Entry 9FDA (electron microscopy, 2.00 A resolution); this record covers chains P and B of the 15 polymer chains in the assembly.

[Chain P]
Protein: Small ribosomal subunit protein bS16
From: Escherichia coli
UniProt: P0A7T3 (RS16_ECOLI); numbering as in UniProt (aligned over 1-82)
Chain sequence (82 residues; each row starts with the number of its first residue):
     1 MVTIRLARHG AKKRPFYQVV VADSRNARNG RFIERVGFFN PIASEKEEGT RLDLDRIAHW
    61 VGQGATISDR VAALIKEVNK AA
Not modelled in the structure: 81-82

[Chain B]
Molecule: 16S rRNA
From: Escherichia coli
Sequence (1542 nucleotides; numbered 1 to 1542; the number before each row is that of its first residue):
     1 AAAUUGAAGA GUUUGAUCAU GGCUCAGAUU GAACGCUGGC GGCAGGCCUA ACACAUGCAA
    61 GUCGAACGGU AACAGGAAGA AGCUUGCUUC UUUGCUGACG AGUGGCGGAC GGGUGAGUAA
   121 UGUCUGGGAA ACUGCCUGAU GGAGGGGGAU AACUACUGGA AACGGUAGCU AAUACCGCAU
   181 AACGUCGCAA GACCAAAGAG GGGGACCUUC GGGCCUCUUG CCAUCGGAUG UGCCCAGAUG
   241 GGAUUAGCUA GUAGGUGGGG UAACGGCUCA CCUAGGCGAC GAUCCCUAGC UGGUCUGAGA
   301 GGAUGACCAG CCACACUGGA ACUGAGACAC GGUCCAGACU CCUACGGGAG GCAGCAGUGG
   361 GGAAUAUUGC ACAAUGGGCG CAAGCCUGAU GCAGCCAUGC CGCGUGUAUG AAGAAGCCCU
   421 UCGGGUUGUA AAGUACUUUC AGCGGGGAGG AAGGGAGUAA AGUUAAUACC UUUGCUCAUU
   481 GACGUUACCC GCAGAAGAAG CACCGGCUAA CUCCGUGCCA GCAGCCXCGG UAAUACGGAG
   541 GGUGCAAGCG UUAAUCGGAA UUACUGGGCG UAAAGCGCAC GCAGGCGGUU UGUUAAGUCA
   601 GAUGUGAAAU CCCCGGGCUC AACCUGGGAA CUGCAUCUGA UACUGGCAAG CUUGAGUCUC
   661 GUAGAGGGGG GUAGAAUUCC AGGUGUAGCG GUGAAAUGCG UAGAGAUCUG GAGGAAUACC
   721 GGUGGCGAAG GCGGCCCCCU GGACGAAGAC UGACGCUCAG GUGCGAAAGC GUGGGGAGCA
   781 AACAGGAUUA GAUACCCUGG UAGUCCACGC CGUAAACGAU GUCGACUUGG AGGUUGUGCC
   841 CUUGAGGCGU GGCUUCCGGA GCUAACGCGU UAAGUCGACC GCCUGGGGAG UACGGCCGCA
   901 AGGUUAAAAC UCAAAUGAAU UGACGGGGGC UUGUACACAC CGUGGACCAU GUCGUUUXAC
   961 ACCAUGCAAC GCGAAGAACC UUACCUGGUG UUGACAUCCA AAGAAGUUUU CAGAGAUGAG
  1021 ACUUAACCUU CGGGAACCGG GCGACAGUUA CUGCAUGGCU GUUGUGAGUU CAUGUUGUGA
  1081 ACUGUUGGGU GAAGUCCCGU AACAAGCGUA ACCCGUAUCC GGGGUAACCU GCGGUCCGGC
  1141 CUGGAACUCA AAGGAGACUG CCAGUGAUAA ACUGGAGGAA GGUGGGGAUG ACGUCAAGUC
  1201 AUCAUGGCCC UUACGACCAG GGCUACACAC GUGCUACAAU GGCGCAUACA AAGAGAAGCG
  1261 ACCUCGCGAG AGCAAGCGGA CCUCAUAAAG UGCGUCGUAG UCCGGAUUGG AGUCUGCAAC
  1321 UCGACUCCAU GAAGUCGGAA UCGCUAGUAA UCGUGGAUCA GAAUGCCACG GUGAAUACGU
  1381 UCCCGGGCCU UGUACACACC GCCCGUXACA CCAUGGGAGU GGGUUGCAAA AGAAGUAGGU
  1441 AGCUUAACCU UCGGGAGGGC GCUUACCACU UUGUGAUUCA UGACUGGGGU GAAGUCGUAA
  1501 CAAGGUAACC GUAGGGGAAC CUGCGGUUGG AUCACCUCCU UA
Not modelled in the structure: 80-90, 205-213, 842-844, 930-1389, 1535-1542
Modified residues: PSU (pseudouridine-5'-monophosphate) at position 516, G7M (N7-methyl-guanosine-5'-monophosphate) at position 527, 4OC (4n,o2'-methylcytidine-5'-monophosphate) at position 947, 5MC (5-methylcytidine-5'-monophosphate) at position 958, UR3 (3-methyluridine-5'-monophoshate) at position 1100, 2MG (2N-methylguanosine-5'-monophosphate) at position 1123, MA6 (6N-dimethyladenosine-5'-monophoshate) at position 1126, MA6 (6N-dimethyladenosine-5'-monophoshate) at position 1127, 4OC (4n,o2'-methylcytidine-5'-monophosphate) at position 1402, 5MC (5-methylcytidine-5'-monophosphate) at position 1407, UR3 (3-methyluridine-5'-monophoshate) at position 1498, 2MG (2N-methylguanosine-5'-monophosphate) at position 1516, MA6 (6N-dimethyladenosine-5'-monophoshate) at position 1518, MA6 (6N-dimethyladenosine-5'-monophoshate) at position 1519
Ion coordination: K+ site 1: G11, U12, G21, G22; Mg2+ site 1 near G21 (its only coordinating residue here); Mg2+ site 2: C48, G115; Mg2+ site 3: A59, U387; K+ site 2: U62, G104, G105; Mg2+ site 4 near G100 (its only coordinating residue here); K+ site 3: G107, G108, G326; Mg2+ site 5: A109, G331; K+ site 4: C110, G111; Mg2+ site 6 near G111 (its only coordinating residue here); K+ site 5: G115, G117, G289; Mg2+ site 7: A116, G117, G289; 29 more Mg2+ sites not listed; 15 more K+ sites not listed
Residues lining bound ligands: edeine b (EDE): G693, U788, U789, A790, G791, A792, A794, C795, G926, UR3_1498, A1499, G1504, G1505, U1506
From the paper describing this entry:
  - binding site for edeine b: G693, C795, G926, UR3_1498, G1505, U1506

[Chain P / chain B interface]
Residue-residue contacts (74; chain P residue first):
  Met1(P) - C135(B)  hydrogen bond to the base
  Met1(P) - C136(B)  sugar contact
  Val2(P) - A228(B)  sugar contact
  Val2(P) - U229(B)  sugar contact
  Arg5(P) - G376(B)  hydrogen bond to the phosphate
  Arg5(P) - G377(B)  salt bridge to the phosphate
  Leu6(P) - U375(B)  hydrogen bond to the sugar
  Leu6(P) - G376(B)  hydrogen bond to the phosphate
  Arg8(P) - G391(B)  salt bridge to the phosphate
  Arg8(P) - C392(B)  salt bridge to the phosphate
  His9(P) - U625(B)  phosphate contact
  Gly10(P) - C624(B)  hydrogen bond to the phosphate
  Gly10(P) - U625(B)  hydrogen bond to the phosphate
  Ala11(P) - A44(B)  phosphate contact
  Lys12(P) - C43(B)  salt bridge to the phosphate
  Lys12(P) - A44(B)  hydrogen bond to the phosphate
  Lys12(P) - C392(B)  phosphate contact
  Lys12(P) - A393(B)  salt bridge to the phosphate
  Lys13(P) - C392(B)  hydrogen bond to the phosphate
  Lys13(P) - A393(B)  phosphate contact
  Lys13(P) - G450(B)  base contact
  Lys13(P) - C483(B)  hydrogen bond to the base
  Arg14(P) - G617(B)  sugar contact
  Arg14(P) - C618(B)  sugar contact
  Pro15(P) - G450(B)  sugar contact
  Phe16(P) - U625(B)  phosphate contact
  Phe16(P) - G626(B)  phosphate contact
  Tyr17(P) - A374(B)  hydrogen bond to the sugar
  Tyr17(P) - U375(B)  sugar contact
  Gln18(P) - G626(B)  hydrogen bond to the phosphate
  Asp23(P) - U229(B)  sugar contact
  Asp23(P) - G230(B)  sugar contact
  Ser24(P) - G377(B)  sugar contact
  Arg25(P) - C110(B)  hydrogen bond to the sugar
  Arg25(P) - G111(B)  sugar contact
  Arg25(P) - G134(B)  base contact
  Arg25(P) - G230(B)  hydrogen bond to the sugar
  Ala27(P) - G111(B)  sugar contact
  Ala27(P) - G112(B)  phosphate contact
  Arg28(P) - U375(B)  hydrogen bond to the base
  Arg28(P) - G376(B)  sugar contact
  Arg28(P) - U390(B)  hydrogen bond to the sugar
  Arg28(P) - G391(B)  salt bridge to the phosphate
  Asn29(P) - A309(B)  sugar contact
  Gly30(P) - A309(B)  phosphate contact
  Gly30(P) - G310(B)  phosphate contact
  Arg31(P) - G310(B)  hydrogen bond to the phosphate
  Arg31(P) - C311(B)  salt bridge to the phosphate
  Phe32(P) - A608(B)  sugar contact
  Arg35(P) - G626(B)  salt bridge to the phosphate
  Arg35(P) - G627(B)  salt bridge to the phosphate
  Phe38(P) - G626(B)  sugar contact
  Pro41(P) - G450(B)  sugar contact
  Ile42(P) - G449(B)  sugar contact
  Ile42(P) - G450(B)  sugar contact
  Ser44(P) - G617(B)  phosphate contact
  Glu47(P) - G616(B)  hydrogen bond to the sugar
  Glu47(P) - G617(B)  sugar contact
  Arg51(P) - G626(B)  hydrogen bond to the phosphate
  Arg51(P) - G627(B)  salt bridge to the phosphate
  Trp60(P) - A228(B)  sugar contact
  Trp60(P) - U229(B)  phosphate contact
  Gly62(P) - U137(B)  sugar contact
  Gln63(P) - G227(B)  hydrogen bond to the base
  Gln63(P) - A228(B)  sugar contact
  Gly64(P) - C136(B)  hydrogen bond to the sugar
  Gly64(P) - U137(B)  sugar contact
  Ser68(P) - G376(B)  hydrogen bond to the phosphate
  Arg70(P) - A374(B)  hydrogen bond to the phosphate
  Arg70(P) - U375(B)  salt bridge to the phosphate
  Arg70(P) - A451(B)  salt bridge to the phosphate
  Arg70(P) - A452(B)  sugar contact
  Ala73(P) - A452(B)  sugar contact
  Lys76(P) - G474(B)  salt bridge to the phosphate
Other interface residues (no listed pair), chain P (43 interface residues in all): Thr3, Asn26, Ile33, Thr66
Other interface residues (no listed pair), chain B (41 interface residues in all): G378, G453, C623

[Summary]
43 residues of chain P and 41 residues of chain B are in contact; the contacts include 22 hydrogen bonds and
13 salt bridges. Polar pairs include Met1(P)-C135(B), Lys13(P)-C483(B) and Arg28(P)-U375(B). Chain B binds
edeine b. The paper reports a binding site for edeine b at G693(B), C795(B) and G926(B) among others.
Chain P is Small ribosomal subunit protein bS16 and chain B is 16S rRNA, both from Escherichia coli; the
structure, Structure of E. coli 30S-IF1-IF3-mRNA-Edeine complex, was determined by electron microscopy,
deposited together with 9FCO, 9FIB and 9G06.
